Entry 8FEE (electron microscopy, 2.90 A resolution); this record covers chains C and D of the 10 polymer chains in the assembly.

[Chain C]
Protein: MCE-family protein MCE1c
Source organism: Mycolicibacterium smegmatis MC2 155
UniProt: I7G2J2 (I7G2J2_MYCS2); residues 1-524 here = UniProt positions 1-524
Amino-acid sequence (524 residues; numbered 1 to 524; the number before each row is that of its first residue):
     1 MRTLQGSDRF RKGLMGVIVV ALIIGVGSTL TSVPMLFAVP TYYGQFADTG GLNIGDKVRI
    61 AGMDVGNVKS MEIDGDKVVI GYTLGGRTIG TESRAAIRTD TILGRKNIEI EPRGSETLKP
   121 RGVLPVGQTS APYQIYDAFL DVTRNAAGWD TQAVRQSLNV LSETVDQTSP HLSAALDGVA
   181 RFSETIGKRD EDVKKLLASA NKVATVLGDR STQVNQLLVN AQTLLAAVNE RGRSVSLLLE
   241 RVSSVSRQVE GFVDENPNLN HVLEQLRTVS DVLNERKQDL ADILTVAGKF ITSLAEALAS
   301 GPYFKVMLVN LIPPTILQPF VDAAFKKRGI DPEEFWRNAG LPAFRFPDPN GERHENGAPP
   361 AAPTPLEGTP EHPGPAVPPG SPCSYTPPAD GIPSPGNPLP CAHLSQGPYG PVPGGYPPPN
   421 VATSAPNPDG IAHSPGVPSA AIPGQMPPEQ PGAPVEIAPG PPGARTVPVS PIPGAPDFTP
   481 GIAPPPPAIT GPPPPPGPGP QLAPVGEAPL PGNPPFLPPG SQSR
Not modelled in the structure: 1-38, 311-524

[Chain D]
Protein: Virulence factor mce family protein
Source organism: Mycolicibacterium smegmatis MC2 155
UniProt: A0QNR5 (A0QNR5_MYCS2); numbering as in UniProt (aligned over 1-547)
Amino-acid sequence (547 residues; row label = number of the first residue in the row):
     1 MSTIFNIRNI QLPRLSRAAV IIGALVVAAA LVAGYFGMNA YRKLTNTTVT AYFPEVLALY
    61 PGDKVLIMGV RVGSIDSIET AGDKMKVVFH FNNKYKVPEN ATASILNPSL VASRVIQLSP
   121 PYTGGPTLRD GAVLDVDRTQ VPIEYDEVRN QVTRLLADLG PTPEQPKGPF GDIIESFADG
   181 FAGKGEQLNR TLRGLSDALT ALNEGRGDFF AVVKSLALFV NALHRSDQQF VALNNDLAQF
   241 TNSFTNTDQE LANALQDLNR VLKTTREFLD RNGGVLTHDI DNLEQVTTAI LQPEPRDGLE
   301 TGLHAYPNLA ANVLNINSPN QGGIIGLPVL PGVTNFSNPL QFVCSSIQAG SRLGYQESAE
   361 LCAQYLAPIM DAIKFNYLPF GMNLASTAMT LPKQIAYSEK RLQPPPGYKD TTVPGIWSRD
   421 TLFSHGNHEP GWIVAPGMQG VQVQPATANM LTPESLAELL GGPDIVPPPA PPAFGTTRGG
   481 NLPGPPNAFD ENNPLPPPWY PQPGPPPAPA PGVIPGDPLS AVAPAAPAAP AAPAPAGPPL
   541 PAEAGAG
Not modelled in the structure: 1-41, 330-374, 469-547

[Interface between chain C and chain D]
Contacting residue pairs (174):
  Ala47(C) with Met68(D)
  Asp48(C) with Met68(D); Gly69(D); Gln117(D), hydrogen bond
  Thr49(C) with Met68(D), hydrogen bond (backbone-backbone); Gly69(D), hydrogen bond (side chain-backbone); Val70(D)
  Met71(C) with Val70(D)
  Ile73(C) with Ile67(D); Met68(D), hydrophobic; Val70(D), hydrophobic; Val72(D), hydrophobic; Tyr95(D), hydrophobic
  Gly75(C) with Met68(D)
  Asp76(C) with Met68(D); Pro121(D); Thr123(D)
  Lys77(C) with Met68(D)
  Val78(C) with Met68(D), hydrophobic
  Leu103(C) with Ser109(D); Leu110(D), hydrophobic
  Tyr136(C) with Leu106(D); Asn107(D); Pro108(D)
  Leu140(C) with Ile143(D), hydrophobic
  Thr143(C) with Ile143(D); Glu147(D); Val148(D); Gln151(D)
  Arg144(C) with Val141(D); Pro142(D); Ile143(D)
  Ala146(C) with Gln151(D); Arg154(D), hydrogen bond (backbone-side chain); Leu155(D), hydrophobic
  Ala147(C) with Gln151(D)
  Trp149(C) with Arg154(D), hydrogen bond (backbone-side chain)
  Thr151(C) with Arg154(D), hydrogen bond; Leu155(D); Asp158(D); Leu159(D)
  Arg155(C) with Asp158(D), hydrogen bond (side chain-backbone); Gly160(D), hydrogen bond (side chain-backbone); Thr162(D); Gln165(D), hydrogen bond; Pro169(D)
  Leu158(C) with Pro169(D), hydrophobic; Phe170(D), hydrophobic; Ile173(D), hydrophobic
  Asn159(C) with Gln165(D), hydrogen bond
  Leu161(C) with Ile173(D), hydrophobic
  Ser162(C) with Ile173(D); Ser176(D)
  Val165(C) with Ser176(D); Phe177(D), hydrophobic
  Asp166(C) with Ser176(D)
  Ser169(C) with Gly180(D), hydrogen bond (side chain-backbone); Lys184(D)
  Leu172(C) with Phe181(D), hydrophobic; Lys184(D)
  Ser173(C) with Gln187(D)
  Leu176(C) with Leu188(D), hydrophobic; Thr191(D), hydrogen bond (backbone-side chain)
  Asp177(C) with Arg190(D), salt bridge
  Val179(C) with Thr191(D); Leu195(D), hydrophobic
  Ala180(C) with Arg190(D); Thr191(D)
  Ser183(C) with Gly194(D); Leu195(D); Ala198(D)
  Glu184(C) with Arg190(D), salt bridge
  Asp190(C) with Ala201(D)
  Lys194(C) with Ala201(D); Glu204(D), salt bridge
  Leu197(C) with Gly205(D); Asp208(D); Phe209(D), hydrophobic
  Ala200(C) with Val212(D)
  Asn201(C) with Asp208(D); Ala211(D); Val212(D)
  Ala204(C) with Ser215(D)
  Thr205(C) with Ser215(D)
  Gly208(C) with Ser215(D)
  Ser211(C) with Leu218(D); Phe219(D), hydrogen bond (side chain-backbone); Ala222(D); Leu223(D)
  Val214(C) with Leu223(D), hydrophobic
  Asn215(C) with Ala222(D); Leu223(D); Ser226(D), hydrogen bond
  Leu218(C) with Phe230(D), hydrophobic; Leu233(D)
  Val219(C) with Ser226(D)
  Ala221(C) with Leu233(D)
  Gln222(C) with Gln229(D); Ala232(D); Leu233(D); Asp236(D)
  Leu225(C) with Leu233(D), hydrophobic; Asp236(D); Leu237(D), hydrophobic; Phe240(D), hydrophobic
  Ala226(C) with Asp236(D)
  Val228(C) with Phe240(D), hydrophobic
  Asn229(C) with Asp236(D), hydrogen bond (side chain-backbone); Gln239(D), hydrogen bond
  Val235(C) with Ser243(D); Phe244(D), hydrophobic
  Ser236(C) with Ser243(D); Asn246(D)
  Leu239(C) with Phe244(D), hydrophobic; Glu250(D)
  Glu240(C) with Asn246(D), hydrogen bond; Glu250(D)
  Ser243(C) with Asp257(D), hydrogen bond
  Ser246(C) with Asp257(D), hydrogen bond (side chain-backbone); Leu258(D); Val261(D)
  Arg247(C) with Asp257(D), salt bridge
  Val249(C) with Val261(D), hydrophobic
  Glu250(C) with Arg260(D), salt bridge
  Val253(C) with Thr264(D); Phe268(D), hydrophobic
  Leu259(C) with Phe268(D), hydrophobic
  Asn260(C) with Arg271(D)
  Leu263(C) with Asn272(D); Val275(D); Asp279(D)
  Glu264(C) with Val275(D)
  Leu266(C) with Asp279(D)
  Arg267(C) with Val275(D); His278(D); Asp279(D)
  Ser270(C) with Asn282(D); Leu283(D)
  Asp271(C) with His278(D), salt bridge; Asn282(D), hydrogen bond
  Asn274(C) with Asn282(D), hydrogen bond; Gln285(D), hydrogen bond
  Lys277(C) with Gln285(D); Val286(D); Ala289(D)
  Leu280(C) with Val286(D), hydrophobic
  Ala281(C) with Ala289(D); Pro295(D), hydrophobic
  Leu284(C) with Gly298(D)
  Thr285(C) with Pro295(D)
  Gly288(C) with Gly298(D); Thr301(D), hydrogen bond (backbone-side chain)
  Ile291(C) with Ala305(D); Tyr306(D), hydrophobic; Leu309(D), hydrophobic
  Thr292(C) with Ala305(D)
  Ala295(C) with Leu309(D), hydrophobic
  Leu298(C) with Asn312(D), hydrogen bond (backbone-side chain); Val313(D), hydrophobic; Ile316(D), hydrophobic
  Pro302(C) with Ile316(D)
  Tyr303(C) with Ile316(D); Ile325(D); Leu327(D), hydrophobic
  Phe304(C) with Ile316(D), hydrophobic; Ile324(D), hydrophobic; Ile325(D), hydrogen bond (backbone-backbone); Gly326(D); Leu327(D), hydrogen bond (backbone-backbone)
  Lys305(C) with Leu327(D); Val329(D)
  Val306(C) with Leu327(D), hydrogen bond (backbone-backbone); Pro328(D); Val329(D), hydrogen bond (backbone-backbone)
Also at the interface, not in a pair above, chain C (102 interface residues in all): Gly104, Phe139, Val154, Arg181, Ile186, Gly187, Val193, Ala198, Leu207, Thr212, Val242, Leu273, Ala299, Met307, Leu308
Also at the interface, not in a pair above, chain D (113 interface residues in all): Tyr122, Gly168, Asp172, Asp197, Leu202, Leu251, Asn253, Ala254, Thr265, Ile290, Glu294, Leu299, Gly302, Asn315, Met389

[Overview]
102 residues of chain C and 113 residues of chain D are in contact; the contacts include 28 hydrogen bonds and
6 salt bridges. Polar contacts include Asp177(C)-Arg190(D), Glu184(C)-Arg190(D) and Lys194(C)-Glu204(D).
Chain C is MCE-family protein MCE1c and chain D is Virulence factor mce family protein, both from
Mycolicibacterium smegmatis MC2 155; the structure, Structure of Mce1 transporter from Mycobacterium smegmatis
in the absence of LucB (Map2), was determined by electron microscopy, deposited together with 8FED and 8FEF.
